PDB entry 8EJG | electron microscopy, 3.13 A resolution | chains A and b of the 6 polymer chains in the assembly

Chain A:
Molecule: Glycoprotein GP1
From: Lassa mammarenavirus
UniProtKB: A0A142I7X5 (A0A142I7X5_LASV); numbering as in UniProt (aligned over 59-254)
Sequence (196 residues; numbered 59 to 254; the number before each row is that of its first residue):
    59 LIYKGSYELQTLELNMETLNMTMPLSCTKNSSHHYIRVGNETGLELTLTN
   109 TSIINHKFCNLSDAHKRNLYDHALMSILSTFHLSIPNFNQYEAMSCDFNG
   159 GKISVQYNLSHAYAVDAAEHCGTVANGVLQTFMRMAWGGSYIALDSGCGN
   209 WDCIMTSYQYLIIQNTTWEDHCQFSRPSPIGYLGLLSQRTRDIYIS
Cystine bridges: C85-C230, C117-C154, C179-C211
Glycans and other covalent adducts: glycan linked to N78, N108; N-acetylglucosamine (NAG) linked to N88, N98, N118, N166, N223
Differences from the reference sequence: engineered mutation C206 (Arg in A0A142I7X5)
What the authors report for this chain:
  - post-translational modification sites: N98, N118, N166, N223
  - conformationally variable residues (loop rearrangement): N166 to T181

Chain b:
Molecule: Glycoprotein GP2
From: Lassa mammarenavirus
UniProtKB: A0A142I7X5 (A0A142I7X5_LASV); residue numbers follow UniProt; this construct covers 259-423
Sequence (165 residues; row label = number of the first residue in the row):
   259 GTFTWTLSDSEGNETPGGYCLTRWMLIEAELKCFGNTAVAKCNEKHDEEF
   309 CDMLRLFDFNKQAIQRLKSPAQMSIQLINKAVNALINDQLIMKNHLRDMM
   359 CIPYCNYSKYWYLNHTSSGRTSLPKCWLVSNGSYLNETHFSDDIEQQADN
   409 MITEMLQKEYIDRQG
Cystine bridges: C278-C291, C300-C309, C363-C384
Glycans and other covalent adducts: glycan linked to N364; N-acetylglucosamine (NAG) linked to N372, N389, N394
Differences from the reference sequence: engineered mutation P328 (Glu in A0A142I7X5), C359 (Gly in A0A142I7X5)
What the authors report for this chain:
  - post-translational modification sites: N394

Interface between chain A and chain b:
Pairs across the interface (8; chain A residue first):
  C206(A) with L325(b)
  G207(A) with L325(b)
  N208(A) with L325(b); P328(b); S332(b)
  Q246(A) with N341(b), hydrogen bond
  D250(A) with K338(b), salt bridge
  Y252(A) with Q334(b)
Also at the interface, not in a pair above, chain A (8 interface residues in all): D210, R249

Summary:
8 residues of chain A and 6 residues of chain b are in contact, with 1 hydrogen bond and 1 salt bridge. Polar
contacts include D250(A)-K338(b) and Q246(A)-N341(b). Covalently linked N-acetylglucosamine: at N88(A),
N98(A), N118(A), N166(A) and N223(A). The paper reports modification sites N98(A), N118(A) and N394(b) among
others; conformational variability at N166(A).
Here chain A is Glycoprotein GP1 and chain b is Glycoprotein GP2, both from Lassa mammarenavirus. Entry 8EJG
(Structure of lineage VII Lassa virus glycoprotein complex (strain Togo/2016/7082)) was determined by electron
microscopy (same publication as 8EJD, 8EJE, 8EJF and 8EJI).
